8YIL - chains C and D of the 20 polymer chains in the assembly; structure by electron microscopy, 2.58 A resolution.

# Chain C
Protein: Cytochrome b
From: Saccharomyces cerevisiae
UniProt: A0A0G3F5W7 (A0A0G3F5W7_YEASX); residues 1-385 here = UniProt positions 1-385
Amino-acid sequence (385 residues; row label = number of the first residue in the row):
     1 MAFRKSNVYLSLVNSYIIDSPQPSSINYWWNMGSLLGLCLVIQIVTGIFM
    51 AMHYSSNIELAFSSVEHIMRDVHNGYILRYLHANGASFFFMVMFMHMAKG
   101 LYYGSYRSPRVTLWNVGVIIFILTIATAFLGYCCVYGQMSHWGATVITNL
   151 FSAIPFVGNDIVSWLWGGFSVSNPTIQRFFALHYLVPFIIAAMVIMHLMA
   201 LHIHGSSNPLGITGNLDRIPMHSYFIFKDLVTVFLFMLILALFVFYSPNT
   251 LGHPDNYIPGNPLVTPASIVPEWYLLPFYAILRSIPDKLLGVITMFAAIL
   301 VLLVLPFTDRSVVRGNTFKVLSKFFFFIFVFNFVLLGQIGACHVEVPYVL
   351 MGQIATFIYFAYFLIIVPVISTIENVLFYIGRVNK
Bound ions: heme Fe site 1: His82, His183; heme Fe site 2: His96, His197
Ligand contacts:
  - metyltetraprole (86T): Ile125, Ala128, Phe129, Tyr132, Met139, Gly143, Val146, Ile147, Ile269, Val270, Pro271, Glu272, Tyr274, Leu275, Tyr279, Met295, Phe296
  - 3-sn-phosphatidylethanolamine (8PE; (2R)-3-{[(S)-(2-aminoethoxy)(hydroxy)phosphoryl]oxy}-2-(tetradecanoyloxy)propyl octadecanoate): Asn27, Trp29, Phe94, Met95, Met97, Ala98, Lys99, Tyr102, Tyr103, Thr317, Lys323, Phe326, Val330, Phe331, Phe333, Tyr359
  - 3-sn-phosphatidylethanolamine (9PE; (1R)-2-{[(S)-(2-aminoethoxy)(hydroxy)phosphoryl]oxy}-1-[(heptanoyloxy)methyl]ethyl octadecanoate), molecule 1: Phe3, Ser6, Asn7, Val8, Tyr9, Leu10, Val13
  - 3-sn-phosphatidylethanolamine (9PE), molecule 2: Thr112, Asn115, Ile119, Ala192, Met193, Ile195, Met196
  - cardiolipin (CN3; (2R,5S,11R,14R)-5,8,11-trihydroxy-2-(nonanoyloxy)-5,11-dioxido-16-oxo-14-[(propanoyloxy)methyl]-4,6,10,12,15-pentaoxa-5,11-diphosphanonadec-1-yl undecanoate): Asn27, Tyr28, Trp29, Met32, Leu35, Phe88, Met91, Met95, Val231, Thr232, Leu235, Phe236, Ile239
  - cardiolipin (CN5; (5S,11R)-5,8,11-trihydroxy-5,11-dioxido-17-oxo-4,6,10,12,16-pentaoxa-5,11-diphosphaoctadec-1-yl pentadecanoate): Leu12, Val13, Tyr16, Ile17, Ile195, Leu198, Met199, Ile226, Asp229, Leu230
  - heme (HEM), molecule 1: Trp30, Asn31, Gly33, Ser34, Leu36, Gly37, Phe89, Met93, His96, Met97, Lys99, Ser105, Leu113, Trp114, Gly117, Val118, Ile120, Phe121, Val194, His197, Leu198, Leu201, Gly205, Ser206, Ser207
  - heme (HEM), molecule 2: Leu40, Gln43, Ile44, Gly47, Ile48, Met50, Ala51, Tyr54, Val65, Arg79, His82, Ala83, Ala86, Phe89, Thr127, Ala128, Gly131, Tyr132, Val135, Phe180, His183, Tyr184, Pro187, Tyr274
  - UQ6 (5-(3,7,11,15,19,23-hexamethyl-tetracosa-2,6,10,14,18,22-hexaenyl)-2,3-dimethoxy-6-methyl-benzene-1,4-diol): Tyr16, Ile17, Ser34, Gly37, Leu40, Val41, Ile44, Val45, Phe49, Met52, Ala191, Val194, Ile195, Leu198, Leu201, Met221

# Chain D
Protein: Cytochrome c1, heme protein, mitochondrial
From: Saccharomyces cerevisiae
Notes: EC 7.1.1.8
UniProt: A0A5B9RH60 (A0A5B9RH60_YEASX); numbering as in UniProt (aligned over 62-309)
Amino-acid sequence (248 residues; each row starts with the number of its first residue):
    62 MTAAEHGLHAPAYAWSHNGPFETFDHASIRRGYQVYREVCAACHSLDRVA
   112 WRTLVGVSHTNEEVRNMAEEFEYDDEPDEQGNPKKRPGKLSDYIPGPYPN
   162 EQAARAANQGALPPDLSLIVKARHGGCDYIFSLLTGYPDEPPAGVALPPG
   212 SNYNPYFPGGSIAMARVLFDDMVEYEDGTPATTSQMAKDVTTFLNWCAEP
   262 EHDERKRLGLKTVIILSSLYLLSIWVKKFKWAGIKTRKFVFNPPKPRK
Bound ions: heme Fe near His105 (its only coordinating residue here)
Ligand contacts:
  - cardiolipin (CN3; (2R,5S,11R,14R)-5,8,11-trihydroxy-2-(nonanoyloxy)-5,11-dioxido-16-oxo-14-[(propanoyloxy)methyl]-4,6,10,12,15-pentaoxa-5,11-diphosphanonadec-1-yl undecanoate): Tyr281, Ile285, Lys288, Lys289
  - heme (HEM): Val100, Cys101, Cys104, His105, Asn169, Leu173, Pro174, Pro175, Leu177, Ile180, Arg184, Tyr190, Ile191, Leu194, Leu195, Phe218, Ile223, Ala224, Met225, Val228, Leu229, Val251

# Interface between chain C and chain D
Contacting residue pairs - 45 pairs, chain C then chain D:
  Tyr28(C) - Lys288(D)
  Phe62(C) - Arg109(D)
  Ser63(C) - Arg109(D)
  Glu66(C) - Leu179(D)
  Arg70(C) - Arg109(D)
  Arg70(C) - Ser178(D)
  Arg70(C) - Leu179(D)
  Arg70(C) - Cys258(D)  hydrogen bond (side chain-backbone)
  Asp71(C) - Arg113(D)  salt bridge
  Tyr76(C) - Glu262(D)
  Tyr76(C) - Glu265(D)
  Tyr76(C) - Arg266(D)
  Tyr76(C) - Leu269(D)
  Tyr80(C) - Lys182(D)
  Asp217(C) - Arg298(D)  salt bridge
  Tyr224(C) - Lys291(D)
  Tyr224(C) - Trp292(D)  hydrogen bond (backbone-side chain)
  Phe227(C) - Val287(D)  hydrophobic
  Phe227(C) - Lys288(D)
  Phe227(C) - Lys291(D)
  Val231(C) - Tyr281(D)
  Val231(C) - Ser284(D)
  Phe234(C) - Leu280(D)
  Phe234(C) - Tyr281(D)  hydrophobic
  Phe234(C) - Ser284(D)
  Leu235(C) - Tyr281(D)  hydrophobic
  Met237(C) - Leu277(D)
  Leu238(C) - Ser278(D)
  Leu242(C) - Val274(D)  hydrophobic
  Val244(C) - Arg266(D)
  Phe245(C) - Arg266(D)
  Phe245(C) - Gly270(D)
  Tyr246(C) - Pro81(D)
  Tyr246(C) - Gly270(D)
  Tyr246(C) - Leu271(D)
  Pro248(C) - Arg266(D)
  His253(C) - His185(D)
  Pro254(C) - Lys182(D)
  Pro254(C) - Ala183(D)
  Pro254(C) - Arg184(D)
  Pro254(C) - His185(D)
  Tyr257(C) - Lys182(D)
  Tyr257(C) - Ala183(D)  hydrophobic
  His343(C) - His67(D)  hydrogen bond
  Glu345(C) - Met62(D)  hydrogen bond (side chain-backbone)
Other interface residues (no listed pair), chain C (37 interface residues in all): Ser24, Asn74, Ile77, Ile219, Ser223, Phe225, Lys228, Leu230, Ala241, Asn249, Ile258
Other interface residues (no listed pair), chain D (38 interface residues in all): Phe82, Val110, Ala259, Glu260, Pro261, Lys267, Thr273, Ile285, Ile295

# Overview
37 residues of chain C face 38 of chain D across their interface, with 4 hydrogen bonds and 2 salt bridges.
Polar pairs include Asp71(C)-Arg113(D), Asp217(C)-Arg298(D) and Arg70(C)-Cys258(D). One cardiolipin molecule
is bound between chain C and chain D.
Chain C is Cytochrome b and chain D is Cytochrome c1, heme protein, mitochondrial, both from Saccharomyces
cerevisiae; the structure, Cryo-EM structure of Saccharomyces cerevisiae bc1 complex in YF24228-bound state,
was determined by electron microscopy.
